PDB entry 5CFD | X-ray diffraction, 2.50 A resolution | chains A and C of the 4 polymer chains in the assembly

# Chain A
Molecule: VP1
Source organism: Saffold virus
UniProtKB: C0MHL9 (C0MHL9_9PICO); the author numbering skips numbers that UniProt does not, so the offset changes along the chain: 1-182 = UniProt 647-828; 185-254 = UniProt 829-898
Sequence (252 residues; each row starts with the number of its first residue; note: 2 numbers in that range are skipped by the numbering (no residue carries them; nothing is unmodelled there)):
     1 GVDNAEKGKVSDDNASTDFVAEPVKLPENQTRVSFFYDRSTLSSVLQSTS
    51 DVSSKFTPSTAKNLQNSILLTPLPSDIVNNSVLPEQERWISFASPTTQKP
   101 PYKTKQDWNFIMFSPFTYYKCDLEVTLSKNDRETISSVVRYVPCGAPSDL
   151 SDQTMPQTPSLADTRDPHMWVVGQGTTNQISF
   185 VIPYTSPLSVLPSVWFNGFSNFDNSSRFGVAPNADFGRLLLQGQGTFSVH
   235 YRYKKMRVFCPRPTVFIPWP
Differences from the reference sequence: conflict Phe36 (Val682 in C0MHL9)

# Chain C
Molecule: VP2
Source organism: Saffold virus
UniProtKB: C0MHL9 (C0MHL9_9PICO); residues 11-268 here correspond to UniProt positions 154-411 (UniProt number = residue number + 143)
Sequence (258 residues; row label = number of the first residue in the row):
    11 SDRVSSDTAGNTATNTQSTVGRLFGFGQRHKGKHPASCADTATDKVLAAE
    61 RYYTIKLASWTKTQESFDHIRVPLPHALAGENGGVFSSTLRRHYLCKCGW
   111 RIQVQCNASQFHAGSLLVFMAPEFDTSNHSTEVEPRADTAFKVDANWQKH
   161 AQILTGHAYVNTTTKVNVPLALNHQNFWQWTTYPHQILNLRTNTTCDLEV
   211 PYVNVCPTSSWTQHANWTLVIAVLTPLQYSQGSATTIEITASIQPVKPVF
   261 NGLRHTVV

# How chain A and chain C interact
Pairs across the interface - 110 pairs, chain A then chain C:
  Glu6(A) with Val30(C); Gln196(C); Ile197(C), hydrogen bond (backbone-backbone); Asn199(C), hydrogen bond; Thr202(C), hydrogen bond; Asn203(C)
  Lys7(A) with Val30(C); Leu33(C); Gln196(C)
  Gly8(A) with Leu33(C); His195(C)
  Leu73(A) with Leu182(C), hydrophobic
  Pro74(A) with Leu182(C), hydrophobic
  Gln86(A) with Leu182(C)
  Glu87(A) with Leu182(C)
  Arg88(A) with Glu144(C), salt bridge; Tyr169(C); Ala181(C); Leu182(C), hydrogen bond (backbone-backbone)
  Trp89(A) with Ala168(C), hydrophobic; Tyr169(C); Val178(C), hydrophobic; Leu180(C); Ala181(C), hydrophobic
  Ile90(A) with Asn177(C); Val178(C); Pro179(C); Leu180(C), hydrogen bond (backbone-backbone)
  Ser91(A) with Asn177(C); Val178(C)
  Phe92(A) with Val176(C); Asn177(C), hydrogen bond (backbone-backbone); Pro179(C)
  Pro95(A) with Asn177(C)
  Gln98(A) with Val176(C); Asn177(C)
  Tyr102(A) with Pro179(C), hydrophobic
  Ile111(A) with Leu180(C), hydrophobic
  Met112(A) with Leu180(C), hydrophobic
  Thr117(A) with Pro132(C); Glu133(C)
  Tyr118(A) with Pro132(C); Glu133(C), hydrogen bond; Asn214(C); Val215(C), hydrophobic
  Leu192(A) with Val215(C)
  Ser193(A) with Val215(C), hydrogen bond (backbone-backbone); Pro217(C)
  Val194(A) with Asn214(C); Val215(C), hydrogen bond (backbone-backbone)
  Pro196(A) with Val215(C)
  Val198(A) with Leu182(C); His184(C)
  Trp199(A) with Glu133(C); Asp135(C); Tyr169(C); Leu182(C); Asn183(C)
  Phe200(A) with Glu133(C); His224(C)
  Asn201(A) with Glu133(C), hydrogen bond (backbone-side chain); Phe134(C); Asp135(C); Thr136(C), hydrogen bond; Phe151(C); His224(C), hydrogen bond (backbone-side chain); Ala225(C), hydrogen bond (side chain-backbone)
  Gly202(A) with Gln223(C)
  Phe203(A) with Pro145(C); Arg146(C); Ala147(C); Phe151(C), hydrophobic; Gln223(C), hydrogen bond (backbone-backbone)
  Asn205(A) with Gln223(C)
  Phe206(A) with Tyr104(C); Ser220(C); Gln223(C)
  Asn208(A) with Arg146(C), hydrogen bond (backbone-side chain); Ala147(C); Thr222(C), hydrogen bond (side chain-backbone); Gln223(C)
  Ser209(A) with Arg146(C), hydrogen bond (backbone-side chain)
  Ser210(A) with Arg146(C), hydrogen bond (backbone-side chain)
  Phe212(A) with Asp135(C); Ser137(C); Pro145(C), hydrophobic; Ala150(C), hydrophobic; Phe151(C), hydrophobic; Tyr169(C)
  Cys244(A) with Phe36(C), hydrophobic; Val213(C), hydrophobic
  Pro245(A) with Tyr193(C)
  Arg246(A) with His184(C), hydrogen bond (side chain-backbone); Gln185(C); Thr192(C); Tyr193(C)
  Pro247(A) with Gln185(C); Asn186(C); Gln189(C); Trp190(C); Thr192(C); Tyr193(C)
  Thr248(A) with Asn186(C), hydrogen bond (backbone-side chain); Gln189(C)
  Val249(A) with His184(C); Asn186(C)
  Phe250(A) with Leu164(C), hydrophobic; Asn186(C); Trp188(C)
  Trp253(A) with Trp188(C)
Other interface residues (no listed pair), chain A (47 interface residues in all): Ala5, Lys9, Ser94, Arg211
Other interface residues (no listed pair), chain C (52 interface residues in all): Cys216, Thr228

# Overview
47 residues of chain A and 52 residues of chain C are in contact; the contacts include 20 hydrogen bonds and 1
salt bridge. Polar pairs include Arg88(A)-Glu144(C), Glu6(A)-Asn199(C) and Glu6(A)-Thr202(C).
Here chain A is VP1 and chain C is VP2, both from Saffold virus. Entry 5CFD (Crystal Structure of DTT treated
Human Cardiovirus SAFV-3) was determined by X-ray diffraction (same publication as 5CFC and 5A8F).
